1USN - chain A; structure by X-ray diffraction, 1.80 A resolution.

Chain A:
Protein: Stromelysin-1
From: Homo sapiens
Notes: EC 3.4.24.17; fragment: catalytic domain residues 83 - 247
UniProtKB: P08254 (MMP3_HUMAN); residues 83-247 here correspond to UniProt positions 100-264 (UniProt number = residue number + 17)
Sequence (165 residues; numbered 83 to 247; the number before each row is that of its first residue):
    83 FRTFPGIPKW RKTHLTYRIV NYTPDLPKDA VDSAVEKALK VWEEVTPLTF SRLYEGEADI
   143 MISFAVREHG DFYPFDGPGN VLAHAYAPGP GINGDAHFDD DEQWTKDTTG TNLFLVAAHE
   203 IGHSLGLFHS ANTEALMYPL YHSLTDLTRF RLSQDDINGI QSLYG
UniProt features mapped onto this chain:
  - active site: Glu202
  - binding site (Ca(2+)): Asp107, Asp141, Asp158, Gly159, Gly161, Val163, Gly173, Asn175, Asp177, Asp181, Asp182, Glu184
  - binding site (Zn(2+)): His151, Asp153, His166, His179, His201, His205, His211
Bound ions: Zn2+ site 1 near His96 (its only coordinating residue here); Ca2+ site 1: Asp107, Asp182, Glu184; Ca2+ site 2: Asp141, Gly173, Asn175, Asp177; Zn2+ site 2: His151, Asp153, His166, His179; Ca2+ site 3: Asp158, Gly159, Gly161, Val163, Asp181, Glu184; Zn2+ site 3: His201, His205, His211 (together with pnu-142372)
Small-molecule neighbours: pnu-142372 (IN9; 2-[3-(5-mercapto-[1,3,4]thiadiazol-2yl)-ureido]-N-methyl-3-pentafluorophenyl-propionamide): Phe86, Tyr155, Ala165, His166, Ala167, Tyr168, Ala169, His201, Glu202, His205, Phe210, His211
Reported in the primary citation:
  - binding site for pnu-142372: Tyr155
  - specificity-determining residues: Tyr155

In short:
Bound to chain A: pnu-142372. Asp107, Asp182 and Glu184 form the Ca2+ site 1. Asp141, Gly173, Asn175 and
Asp177 form the Ca2+ site 2. From UniProt: active-site residue Glu202, 12 Ca2+-binding residues and 7
Zn2+-binding residues. The paper reports a binding site for pnu-142372 at Tyr155; the specificity determinant
Tyr155.
Chain A is Stromelysin-1 (Homo sapiens); the structure, Crystal structure of the catalytic domain of human
fibroblast stromelysin-1 inhibited with thiadiazole inhibitor pnu-142372, was determined by X-ray diffraction,
deposited together with 2USN.
